4LF8 - chains A and O of the 21 polymer chains in the assembly; structure by X-ray diffraction, 3.15 A resolution.

Chain A:
Molecule: 16S rRNA
From: Thermus thermophilus
Sequence (1522 nucleotides; each row starts with the number of its first residue; note: 42 numbers in that range are skipped by the numbering (no residue carries them; nothing is unmodelled there); a row labelled like 190A-190L holds insertion residues (190A, then the next letters in order); numbering starts at 0):
     0 UUUGUUGGAG AGUUUGAUCC UGGCUCAGGG UGAACGCUGG CGGCGUGCCU AAGACAUGCA
    60 AGUCGUGCGG G
    73 CCGCGGGGUU UU
    88 ACUCCG
    95 UGGUC
   101 AGCGGCGGAC GGGUGAGUAA CGCGUGGGU
  129A G
   130 ACCUACCCGG AAGAGGGGGA CAACCCGGGG AAACUCGGGC UAAUCCCCCA UGUGGACCCG
   190 C
190A-190L CCCUUGGGGUGU
   191 GUCCAAAGGG CUUU
   216 GCCCGCUUCC GGAUGGGCCC GCGUCCCAUC AGCUAGUUGG UGGGGUAAUG GCCCACCAAG
   276 GCGACGACGG GUAGCCGGUC UGAGAGGAUG GCCGGCCACA GGGGCACUGA GACACGGGCC
   336 CCACUCCUAC GGGAGGCAGC AGUUAGGAAU CUUCCGCAAU GGGCGCAAGC CUGACGGAGC
   396 GACGCCGCUU GGAGGAAGAA GCCCUUCGGG GUGUAAACUC CUGAA
   442 CCCGGGACGA AACCCCCGAC GA
   474 GGGGACUGAC GGUACCGGG
   494 GUAAUAGCGC CGGCCAACUC CGUGCCAGCA GCCGCGGUAA UACGGAGGGC GCGAGCGUUA
   554 CCCGGAUUCA CUGGGCGUAA AGGGCGUGUA GGCGGCCUGG GGCGUCCCAU GUGAAAGACC
   614 ACGGCUCAAC CGUGGGGGAG CGUGGGAUAC GCUCAGGCUA GACGGUGGGA GAGGGUGGUG
   674 GAAUUCCCGG AGUAGCGGUG AAAUGCGCAG AUACCGGGAG GAACGCCGAU GGCGAAGGCA
   734 GCCACCUGGU CCACCCGUGA CGCUGAGGCG CGAAAGCGUG GGGAGCAAAC CGGAUUAGAU
   794 ACCCGGGUAG UCCACGCCCU AAACGAUGCG CGCUAGGUCU CUGGGUCU
   848 CCUGGGGGCC GAAGCUAACG CGUUAAGCGC GCCGCCUGGG GAGUACGGCC GCAAGGCUGA
   908 AACUCAAAGG AAUUGACGGG GGCCCGCACA AGCGGUGGAG CAUGUGGUUU AAUUCGAAGX
   968 AACGCGAAGA ACCUUACCAG GCCUUGACAU GCUAGG
 1003A G
  1004 AACCCGGGUG AAAGCCUGGG GUGCCCC
1030A-1030D GCGA
  1031 GGGGAGCCCU AGCACAGGUG CUGCAUGGCC GUCGUCAGCU CGUGCCGUGA GGUGUUGGGU
  1091 UAAGUCCCGC AACGAGCGCA ACCCCCGCCG UUAGUUGCCA GCGGUUCGGC CGGGCACUCU
  1151 AACGGGACUG CCCGCGAAA
  1171 GCGGGAGGAA GGAGGGGACG ACGUCUGGUC AGCAUGGCCC UUACGGCCUG GGCGACACAC
  1231 GUGCUACAAU GCCCACUACA AAGCGAUGCC ACCCGGCAAC GGGGAGCUAA UCGCAAAAAG
  1291 GUGGGCCCAG UUCGGAUUGG GGUCUGCAAC CCGACCCCAU GAAGCCGGAA UCGCUAGUAA
  1351 UCGCGGAUCA G
 1361A C
  1362 CAUGCCGCGG UGAAUACGUU CCCGGGCCUU GUACACACXG CCXGUXACGC CAUGGGAGCG
  1422 GGCUCUACCC GAAGUCGCCG GG
  1446 AGCCUACGGG
  1459 CAGGCGCCGA GGGUAGGGCC CGUGACUGGG GCGAAGUCGU AACAAGGUAG CUGUACCGGA
  1519 AGGUGCGGCU GGAUCCACUC CUUUCU
Not modelled in the structure: 0-4, 1534-1540
Differences from the reference sequence: conflict C1534 (A2157 in M26923.1), A1535 (C2158 in M26923.1)
Modified / non-standard residues: PSU (pseudouridine-5'-monophosphate) at position 516, 7MG (7N-methyl-8-hydroguanosine-5'-monophosphate) at position 527, M2G (N2-dimethylguanosine-5'-monophosphate) at position 966, 5MC (5-methylcytidine-5'-monophosphate) at position 967, 2MG (2N-methylguanosine-5'-monophosphate) at position 1207, 5MC (5-methylcytidine-5'-monophosphate) at position 1400, 4OC (4n,o2'-methylcytidine-5'-monophosphate) at position 1402, 5MC (5-methylcytidine-5'-monophosphate) at position 1404, 5MC (5-methylcytidine-5'-monophosphate) at position 1407, UR3 (3-methyluridine-5'-monophoshate) at position 1498, PSU (pseudouridine-5'-monophosphate) at position 1540, PSU (pseudouridine-5'-monophosphate) at position 1541
Bound ions: Mg2+ site 1 near U5 (its only coordinating residue here); Mg2+ site 2 near U12 (its only coordinating residue here); Mg2+ site 3: U12, A914; Mg2+ site 4 near G21 (its only coordinating residue here); Mg2+ site 5 near A53 (its only coordinating residue here); Mg2+ site 6 near G61 (its only coordinating residue here); Mg2+ site 7 near G107 (its only coordinating residue here); Mg2+ site 8 near G113 (its only coordinating residue here); Mg2+ site 9: G115, A116, G117, G289; Mg2+ site 10: A116, G117, G289; Mg2+ site 11: C121, G124, U125, G236; K+ site 1 near G167 (its only coordinating residue here); 81 more Mg2+ sites not listed; 6 more K+ sites not listed
Small-molecule neighbours:
  - paromomycin (PAR), molecule 1: U30, G31, C48, U49, U304, G306, C554, C555
  - paromomycin (PAR), molecule 2: G31, C47, C48, A50, A51, G52, A53, G113, U114, G115, A353, C355, A356, U358, U359, A360, G361, U365, C366
  - paromomycin (PAR), molecule 3: A119, A120, C121, G122, C123, G236, C237, G238, U239, C240, C241, C242, G281, A282, G284
  - paromomycin (PAR), molecule 4: G567, G568, C569, G570, G575, G821, C822, G874, C875, C877, C879, C880
  - paromomycin (PAR), molecule 5: G610, A611, C612, C613, A614, A622, C623, C624, G625, U626
  - paromomycin (PAR), molecule 6: G661, G662, A663, G664, G666, G667, C739, U740, G741, G742, U743
  - paromomycin (PAR), molecule 7: U669, G670, G671, U672, G673, G714, A715, A716, C717, C805, C806, A807
  - paromomycin (PAR), molecule 8: G1061, U1062, U1065, C1066, A1188, C1189, G1190
  - paromomycin (PAR), molecule 9: G1405, U1406, 5MC_1407, A1408, C1409, G1489, C1490, G1491, A1492, A1493, G1494, U1495, C1496

Chain O:
Protein: ribosomal protein S15
From: Thermus thermophilus
UniProtKB: Q5SJ76 (RS15_THET8); residues 1-89 here = UniProt positions 1-89
Chain sequence (89 residues; row label = number of the first residue in the row):
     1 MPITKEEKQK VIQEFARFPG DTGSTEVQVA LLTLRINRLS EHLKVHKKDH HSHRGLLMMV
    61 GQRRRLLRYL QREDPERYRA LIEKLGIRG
Not modelled in the structure: 1

Chain A / chain O interface:
Contacting residue pairs (68):
  G579(A) - Arg54(O)  hydrogen bond to the sugar
  U580(A) - Arg54(O)  salt bridge to the phosphate
  U580(A) - Leu57(O)  sugar contact
  U580(A) - Met58(O)  sugar contact
  G581(A) - Gly61(O)  phosphate contact
  G581(A) - Arg64(O)  hydrogen bond to the phosphate
  G581(A) - Arg65(O)  salt bridge to the phosphate
  U582(A) - Arg64(O)  salt bridge to the phosphate
  U582(A) - Arg68(O)  salt bridge to the phosphate
  C656(A) - Gln28(O)  hydrogen bond to the sugar
  C656(A) - Gln62(O)  sugar contact
  G657(A) - Thr22(O)  hydrogen bond to the base
  G657(A) - Gly23(O)  sugar contact
  G657(A) - Gln28(O)  sugar contact
  G658(A) - Lys8(O)  salt bridge to the phosphate
  G658(A) - Ile12(O)  phosphate contact
  G658(A) - Thr22(O)  sugar contact
  U659(A) - Lys5(O)  salt bridge to the phosphate
  U659(A) - Lys8(O)  salt bridge to the phosphate
  U659(A) - Gln9(O)  hydrogen bond to the phosphate
  G660(A) - Lys5(O)  salt bridge to the phosphate
  G666(A) - His51(O)  sugar contact
  G666(A) - Ser52(O)  base contact
  G667(A) - His42(O)  base contact
  G667(A) - Asp49(O)  hydrogen bond to the sugar
  G667(A) - His51(O)  sugar contact
  G668(A) - His46(O)  hydrogen bond to the sugar
  G668(A) - Lys48(O)  sugar contact
  G668(A) - Asp49(O)  sugar contact
  U669(A) - His46(O)  sugar contact
  A728(A) - Arg54(O)  salt bridge to the phosphate
  A729(A) - His51(O)  base contact
  G730(A) - His51(O)  hydrogen bond to the base
  C739(A) - Pro2(O)  phosphate contact
  C739(A) - His42(O)  hydrogen bond to the sugar
  U740(A) - Pro2(O)  phosphate contact
  U740(A) - Arg38(O)  phosphate contact
  U740(A) - Leu39(O)  phosphate contact
  U740(A) - His42(O)  hydrogen bond to the sugar
  U740(A) - Ser52(O)  hydrogen bond to the sugar
  G741(A) - Arg35(O)  salt bridge to the phosphate
  G741(A) - Leu39(O)  sugar contact
  G741(A) - His51(O)  sugar contact
  G741(A) - Ser52(O)  hydrogen bond to the sugar
  G741(A) - Gly55(O)  sugar contact
  G742(A) - Arg35(O)  salt bridge to the phosphate
  G742(A) - Met58(O)  sugar contact
  C749(A) - Thr22(O)  base contact
  G750(A) - Phe18(O)  phosphate contact
  G750(A) - Gly20(O)  sugar contact
  G750(A) - Asp21(O)  hydrogen bond to the sugar
  G750(A) - Thr22(O)  hydrogen bond to the sugar
  G750(A) - Gly23(O)  hydrogen bond to the base
  G750(A) - Ser24(O)  sugar contact
  G750(A) - Gln28(O)  base contact
  U751(A) - Phe18(O)  phosphate contact
  U751(A) - Gly23(O)  sugar contact
  U751(A) - Ser24(O)  sugar contact
  U751(A) - Thr25(O)  hydrogen bond to the sugar
  G752(A) - Tyr69(O)  sugar contact
  A753(A) - Tyr69(O)  hydrogen bond to the phosphate
  C754(A) - Leu66(O)  sugar contact
  C754(A) - Tyr69(O)  sugar contact
  C754(A) - Arg72(O)  salt bridge to the phosphate
  G755(A) - Arg65(O)  phosphate contact
  C764(A) - His50(O)  phosphate contact
  G765(A) - His50(O)  phosphate contact
  C808(A) - Lys48(O)  phosphate contact
Other interface residues (no listed pair), chain A (34 interface residues in all): A583, G727, G763, G809
Other interface residues (no listed pair), chain O (39 interface residues in all): Leu31, His53, Met59, Glu73

Summary:
The interface between chain A and chain O involves 34 residues on one side and 39 on the other, with 17
hydrogen bonds and 12 salt bridges. Among the polar pairs are G657(A)-Thr22(O), G730(A)-His51(O) and
G750(A)-Gly23(O). Bound to chain A: 9 copies of paromomycin.
Here chain A is 16S rRNA and chain O is ribosomal protein S15, both from Thermus thermophilus. Entry 4LF8
(Crystal Structure of 30S ribosomal subunit from Thermus thermophilus) was determined by X-ray diffraction.
